PDB entry 1S6C | X-ray diffraction, 2.00 A resolution | chains A and B

== Chain A ==
Name: Kv4 potassium channel-interacting protein KChIP1b
Organism: Rattus norvegicus
Notes: fragment: Core domain (Residues 34-216)
UniProtKB: Q8R426 (KCIP1_RAT); residues 34-216 here correspond to UniProt positions 45-227 (UniProt number = residue number + 11)
Amino-acid sequence (183 residues; each row starts with the number of its first residue):
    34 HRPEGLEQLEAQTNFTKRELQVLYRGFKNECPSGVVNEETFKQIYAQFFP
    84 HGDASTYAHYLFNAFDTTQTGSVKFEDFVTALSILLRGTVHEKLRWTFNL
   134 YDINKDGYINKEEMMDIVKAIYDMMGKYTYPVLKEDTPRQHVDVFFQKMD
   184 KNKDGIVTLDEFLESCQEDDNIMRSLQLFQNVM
Not modelled in the structure: 34-38, 160-170
Construct notes: modified residue (64, 199)
Modified positions: C64 (s-(dimethylarsenic)cysteine; CAS); C199 (s-(dimethylarsenic)cysteine; CAS)
Metal / ion sites: Ca2+ site 1: D135, N137, D139, Y141, E146; Ca2+ site 2: D183, N185, D187, I189, E194
UniProt features mapped onto this chain:
  - region: D203 to M216 (Interaction with KCND2)
  - binding site (Ca(2+)): D135, N137, D139, Y141, E146, D183, N185, D187, E194
What the authors report for this chain:
  - self-association interface (contacts with another copy of this molecule): T49, R51, E52, Q54, F81, F82, D202, N204, R207
  - specificity-determining residues: L211 to M216 (by similarity / conservation)

== Chain B ==
Name: Potassium voltage-gated channel subfamily D member 2
Organism: Rattus norvegicus
Notes: fragment: N-terminus (Residues 1-30)
UniProtKB: Q63881 (KCND2_RAT); residues 217-246 here correspond to UniProt positions 1-30 (UniProt number = residue number - 216)
Amino-acid sequence (30 residues; row label = number of the first residue in the row):
   217 MAAGVAAWLPFARAAAIGWMPVASGPMPAP
Not modelled in the structure: 238-246
UniProt features mapped onto this chain:
  - region: A218 to M236 (Interaction with KCNIP1, KCNIP2, and other family members)
What the authors report for this chain:
  - self-association interface (contacts with another copy of this molecule): A218
  - contacts within the chain: A219, A222

== Chain A / chain B interface ==
Pairs across the interface (33):
  Q54(A) with W235(B)
  V55(A) with W235(B)
  L56(A) with F227(B)
  R58(A) with G234(B), hydrogen bond (side chain-backbone); W235(B)
  G59(A) with F227(B)
  F60(A) with F227(B)
  C64(A) with W224(B)
  F74(A) with W224(B), hydrophobic
  I77(A) with A223(B); W224(B), hydrophobic
  Y78(A) with G220(B), hydrogen bond (side chain-backbone); A223(B), hydrophobic; W224(B), hydrogen bond
  F81(A) with A222(B); A223(B), hydrophobic
  F82(A) with A219(B), hydrophobic
  F111(A) with W224(B), hydrophobic; F227(B), hydrophobic
  L118(A) with M217(B), hydrophobic
  L119(A) with V221(B), hydrophobic
  K126(A) with M217(B)
  T130(A) with M217(B)
  Q213(A) with M217(B), hydrogen bond (backbone-backbone)
  N214(A) with M217(B), hydrogen bond (backbone-backbone); A218(B), hydrogen bond (backbone-backbone)
  V215(A) with M217(B), hydrogen bond (backbone-backbone); A218(B), hydrogen bond (backbone-backbone); A219(B), hydrogen bond (backbone-backbone)
  M216(A) with M217(B), covalent bond; A218(B), hydrogen bond (backbone-backbone); A219(B), hydrogen bond (backbone-backbone); G220(B), hydrogen bond (backbone-backbone)
Interface residues without a listed pair, chain A (23 interface residues in all): E63, Q80
Interface residues without a listed pair, chain B (14 interface residues in all): P226, A230, A231
From the paper, about this interface:
  - specific contacts: L56(A)-F227(B), F60(A)-F227(B), F74(A)-W224(B), I77(A)-W224(B), Y78(A)-W224(B)
  - interface residues, chain A: F111(A)
  - interface residues, chain B: W224(B), F227(B)

== Overview ==
23 residues of chain A and 14 residues of chain B are in contact, with 1 covalent bond and 12 hydrogen bonds.
Polar pairs include R58(A)-G234(B), Y78(A)-G220(B) and Y78(A)-W224(B). The paper describes contacts between
L56(A) and F227(B), F60(A) and F227(B) and F74(A) and W224(B) among others. The paper reports interface
residues F111(A) and W224(B) among others; the specificity determinant L211(A).
Here chain A is Kv4 potassium channel-interacting protein KChIP1b and chain B is Potassium voltage-gated
channel subfamily D member 2, both from Rattus norvegicus. Entry 1S6C (Crystal structure of the complex
between KChIP1 and Kv4.2 N1-30) was determined by X-ray diffraction.
